PDB entry 1YSL | X-ray diffraction, 1.90 A resolution | chains A and B

[Chain A]
Name: HMG-CoA synthase
Source organism: Enterococcus faecalis
Notes: EC 4.1.3.5
Sequence (402 residues; numbered -18 to 383; the number before each row is that of its first residue; numbers below 1 keep their minus sign (Met-18 is residue -18)):
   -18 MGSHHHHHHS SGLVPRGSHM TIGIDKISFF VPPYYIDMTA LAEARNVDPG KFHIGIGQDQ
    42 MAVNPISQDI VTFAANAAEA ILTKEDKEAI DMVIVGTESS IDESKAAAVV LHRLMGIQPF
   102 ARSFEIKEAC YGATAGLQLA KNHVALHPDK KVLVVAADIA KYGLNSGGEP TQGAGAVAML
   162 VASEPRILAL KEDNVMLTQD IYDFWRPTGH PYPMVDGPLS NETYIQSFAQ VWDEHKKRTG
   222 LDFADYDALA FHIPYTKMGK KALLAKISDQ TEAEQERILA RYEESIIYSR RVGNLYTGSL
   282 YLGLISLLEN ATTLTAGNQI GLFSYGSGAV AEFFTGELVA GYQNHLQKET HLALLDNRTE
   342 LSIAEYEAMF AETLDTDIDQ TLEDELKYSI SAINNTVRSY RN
Disordered / not traced: -18 to 0
Construct notes: expression tag (-18 to 0)
Modified / non-standard residues: Cys111 (3-sulfinoalanine; CSD)

[Chain B]
Name: HMG-CoA synthase
Source organism: Enterococcus faecalis
Notes: EC 4.1.3.5
Sequence (403 residues; each row starts with the number of its first residue; numbers below 1 keep their minus sign (Met-18 is residue -18)):
   -18 MGSHHHHHHS SGLVPRGSHM TIGIDKISFF VPPYYIDMTA LAEARNVDPG KFHIGIGQDQ
    42 MAVNPISQDI VTFAANAAEA ILTKEDKEAI DMVIVGTESS IDESKAAAVV LHRLMGIQPF
   102 ARSFEIKEAC
   111 CYGATAGLQL AKNHVALHPD KKVLVVAADI AKYGLNSGGE PTQGAGAVAM LVASEPRILA
   171 LKEDNVMLTQ DIYDFWRPTG HPYPMVDGPL SNETYIQSFA QVWDEHKKRT GLDFADYDAL
   231 AFHIPYTKMG KKALLAKISD QTEAEQERIL ARYEESIIYS RRVGNLYTGS LYLGLISLLE
   291 NATTLTAGNQ IGLFSYGSGA VAEFFTGELV AGYQNHLQKE THLALLDNRT ELSIAEYEAM
   351 FAETLDTDID QTLEDELKYS ISAINNTVRS YRN
Disordered / not traced: -18 to 0
Construct notes: expression tag (-18 to 0); microheterogeneity Cys111 (Cys in 9937383)
Modified / non-standard residues: Cys111 (3-sulfinoalanine; CSD)
Ligand contacts:
  - acetoacetic acid (AAE): Glu79, Cys111, Cys111, Tyr143, Phe185, His233, Pro235, Asn275, Tyr277, Tyr306, Ser308
  - coenzyme A (COA): Asp29, Gly31, Lys32, Ile35, Gly36, Ile37, Tyr143, Gly148, Gly149, Pro151, Thr152, Val196, Gly198, Ser201, Asn202, Tyr205, His233, Pro235, Tyr236, Met239, Lys242, Tyr306

[Interface between chain A and chain B]
Pairs across the interface (143; chain A residue first):
  Asp72(A) - Met177(B)
  Glu79(A) - Glu84(B)
  Glu79(A) - Ser85(B)  hydrogen bond
  Ser81(A) - Glu84(B)  hydrogen bond
  Ser81(A) - Lys108(B)  hydrogen bond
  Ser81(A) - Thr189(B)  hydrogen bond (backbone-side chain)
  Ile82(A) - Pro188(B)
  Ile82(A) - Thr189(B)  hydrogen bond (backbone-side chain)
  Asp83(A) - Lys108(B)  hydrogen bond (backbone-side chain)
  Asp83(A) - Trp186(B)
  Asp83(A) - Arg187(B)  hydrogen bond (side chain-backbone)
  Asp83(A) - Pro188(B)
  Asp83(A) - Thr189(B)
  Glu84(A) - Glu79(B)
  Glu84(A) - Ser81(B)  hydrogen bond
  Glu84(A) - Glu84(B)
  Glu84(A) - Lys108(B)
  Glu84(A) - Arg187(B)  hydrogen bond (backbone-backbone)
  Glu84(A) - Thr189(B)
  Ser85(A) - Glu79(B)  hydrogen bond
  Ser85(A) - Lys108(B)
  Ser85(A) - Glu109(B)
  Ser85(A) - Ala110(B)  hydrogen bond (backbone-backbone)
  Ser85(A) - Phe185(B)
  Lys86(A) - Glu109(B)
  Lys86(A) - Asp181(B)  salt bridge
  Lys86(A) - Ile182(B)  hydrogen bond (side chain-backbone)
  Lys86(A) - Tyr183(B)
  Lys86(A) - Gly309(B)  hydrogen bond (side chain-backbone)
  Ala87(A) - Lys108(B)
  Ala87(A) - Glu109(B)  hydrogen bond (backbone-side chain)
  Val90(A) - Glu109(B)
  Val90(A) - Gln180(B)
  Val90(A) - Asp181(B)
  Val90(A) - Gly309(B)
  Val90(A) - Val311(B)  hydrophobic
  Val91(A) - Asp181(B)
  His93(A) - Thr179(B)
  Arg94(A) - Asp181(B)  salt bridge
  Pro100(A) - Leu178(B)
  Pro100(A) - Thr179(B)  hydrogen bond (backbone-backbone)
  Phe101(A) - Met177(B)
  Phe101(A) - Glu215(B)
  Phe101(A) - Arg219(B)
  Ala102(A) - Met177(B)  hydrogen bond (backbone-backbone)
  Ala102(A) - Leu178(B)  hydrogen bond (backbone-backbone)
  Ala102(A) - Thr179(B)  hydrogen bond (backbone-side chain)
  Arg103(A) - Tyr112(B)  hydrogen bond
  Arg103(A) - Gln119(B)
  Arg103(A) - Met177(B)  hydrogen bond
  Arg103(A) - Thr179(B)
  Arg103(A) - Glu313(B)  salt bridge
  Ser104(A) - Glu109(B)
  Ser104(A) - Thr179(B)  hydrogen bond
  Ser104(A) - Val311(B)
  Phe105(A) - Ile107(B)  hydrophobic
  Phe105(A) - Lys108(B)
  Phe105(A) - Glu109(B)
  Phe105(A) - Ala116(B)  hydrophobic
  Phe105(A) - Leu120(B)  hydrophobic
  Glu106(A) - Ile107(B)
  Glu106(A) - Lys108(B)  salt bridge
  Ile107(A) - Phe105(B)  hydrophobic
  Ile107(A) - Glu106(B)
  Lys108(A) - Ser81(B)  hydrogen bond
  Lys108(A) - Asp83(B)  hydrogen bond (side chain-backbone)
  Lys108(A) - Glu84(B)
  Lys108(A) - Ser85(B)
  Lys108(A) - Ala87(B)
  Lys108(A) - Phe105(B)
  Lys108(A) - Glu106(B)  salt bridge
  Glu109(A) - Ser85(B)
  Glu109(A) - Lys86(B)
  Glu109(A) - Ala87(B)  hydrogen bond (side chain-backbone)
  Glu109(A) - Val90(B)
  Glu109(A) - Ser104(B)
  Glu109(A) - Phe105(B)
  Ala110(A) - Ser85(B)  hydrogen bond (backbone-backbone)
  Tyr112(A) - Arg103(B)  hydrogen bond
  Ala116(A) - Phe105(B)  hydrophobic
  Gln119(A) - Arg103(B)
  Leu120(A) - Met73(B)  hydrophobic
  Leu120(A) - Phe105(B)  hydrophobic
  Leu120(A) - Leu120(B)  hydrophobic
  Asn123(A) - Leu127(B)
  His124(A) - Asn123(B)
  Leu127(A) - Asn123(B)
  Leu127(A) - Leu127(B)  hydrophobic
  His128(A) - Glu173(B)  salt bridge
  Glu173(A) - His128(B)  salt bridge
  Met177(A) - Asp72(B)
  Met177(A) - Phe101(B)
  Met177(A) - Ala102(B)  hydrogen bond (backbone-backbone)
  Met177(A) - Arg103(B)  hydrogen bond
  Leu178(A) - Pro100(B)
  Leu178(A) - Ala102(B)
  Thr179(A) - His93(B)
  Thr179(A) - Pro100(B)  hydrogen bond (backbone-backbone)
  Thr179(A) - Ala102(B)  hydrogen bond (side chain-backbone)
  Thr179(A) - Arg103(B)
  Thr179(A) - Ser104(B)  hydrogen bond
  Gln180(A) - Val90(B)
  Asp181(A) - Lys86(B)  salt bridge
  Asp181(A) - Val90(B)
  Asp181(A) - Val91(B)
  Asp181(A) - Arg94(B)  salt bridge
  Ile182(A) - Lys86(B)  hydrogen bond (backbone-side chain)
  Tyr183(A) - Lys86(B)
  Tyr183(A) - Val378(B)  hydrophobic
  Phe185(A) - Ser85(B)
  Trp186(A) - Asp83(B)
  Trp186(A) - Asn376(B)
  Trp186(A) - Thr377(B)  hydrogen bond
  Trp186(A) - Val378(B)  hydrophobic
  Arg187(A) - Asp83(B)  hydrogen bond (backbone-side chain)
  Arg187(A) - Glu84(B)  hydrogen bond (backbone-backbone)
  Pro188(A) - Ile82(B)
  Pro188(A) - Asp83(B)
  Pro188(A) - Thr377(B)
  Thr189(A) - Ser81(B)  hydrogen bond (side chain-backbone)
  Thr189(A) - Ile82(B)  hydrogen bond (side chain-backbone)
  Thr189(A) - Asp83(B)
  Thr189(A) - Glu84(B)
  His191(A) - Asp358(B)  salt bridge
  His191(A) - Thr377(B)
  Met195(A) - Asn376(B)
  Met195(A) - Thr377(B)
  Glu215(A) - Phe101(B)
  Arg219(A) - Phe101(B)
  Gly309(A) - Lys86(B)  hydrogen bond (backbone-side chain)
  Gly309(A) - Val90(B)
  Val311(A) - Val90(B)  hydrophobic
  Val311(A) - Ser104(B)
  Glu313(A) - Arg103(B)  salt bridge
  Asp358(A) - His191(B)  salt bridge
  Asn376(A) - Trp186(B)
  Asn376(A) - Met195(B)
  Thr377(A) - Trp186(B)  hydrogen bond
  Thr377(A) - Pro188(B)
  Thr377(A) - His191(B)
  Thr377(A) - Met195(B)
  Val378(A) - Tyr183(B)  hydrophobic
  Val378(A) - Trp186(B)  hydrophobic
Interface residues without a listed pair, chain A (65 interface residues in all): Met73, Ala126, Asn175, Val176, Gly190, Gln211, Ser308, Ala310, Thr357
Interface residues without a listed pair, chain B (65 interface residues in all): His124, Ala126, Asn175, Val176, Gly190, Gln211, Ser308, Ala310, Thr357

[In short]
The chain A/chain B interface involves 65 residues from each chain, with 39 hydrogen bonds and 12 salt
bridges. Among the polar pairs are Lys86(A)-Asp181(B), Arg94(A)-Asp181(B) and Arg103(A)-Glu313(B). Chain B
binds coenzyme A and acetoacetic acid.
Here chain A is HMG-CoA synthase and chain B is HMG-CoA synthase, both from Enterococcus faecalis. Entry 1YSL
(Crystal structure of HMG-CoA synthase from Enterococcus faecalis with AcetoAcetyl-CoA ligand) was determined
by X-ray diffraction (same publication as 1X9E).
